3SAU - chains A and B of the 3 polymer chains in the assembly; structure by X-ray diffraction, 1.65 A resolution.

# Chain A
Molecule: DNA glycosylase
Organism: Geobacillus stearothermophilus
Notes: EC 4.2.99.18
UniProt: P84131 (P84131_GEOSE); residue numbers follow UniProt; this construct covers 2-274
Chain sequence (273 residues; numbered 2 to 274; the number before each row is that of its first residue):
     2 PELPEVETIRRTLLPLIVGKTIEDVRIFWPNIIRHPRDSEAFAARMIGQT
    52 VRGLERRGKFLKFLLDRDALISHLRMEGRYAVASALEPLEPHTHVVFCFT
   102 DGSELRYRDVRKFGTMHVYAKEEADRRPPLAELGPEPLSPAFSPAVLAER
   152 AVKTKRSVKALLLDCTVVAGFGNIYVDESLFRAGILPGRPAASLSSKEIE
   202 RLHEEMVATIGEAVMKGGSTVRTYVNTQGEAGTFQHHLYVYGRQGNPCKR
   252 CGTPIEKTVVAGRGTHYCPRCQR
Disordered / not traced: 217-238
Construct notes: conflict Glu3 (Gln in P84131); engineered mutation Cys166 (Gln in P84131)
Ion coordination: Zn2+: Cys249, Cys252, Cys269, Cys272

# Chain B
Molecule: 16-nt DNA strand
Sequence (16 nucleotides; numbered 1 to 16; the number before each row is that of its first residue):
     1 AGGTAGACCAGGACGC
Disordered / not traced: 1, 14-16

# Chain A / chain B interface
Pairs across the interface (14):
  Trp30(A) with DA10(B), hydrogen bond to the phosphate
  Asn32(A) with DA10(B), hydrogen bond to the phosphate
  Val111(A) with DG11(B), sugar contact; DG12(B), sugar contact
  Arg112(A) with DA10(B), base contact; DG11(B), base contact
  Lys113(A) with DA10(B), sugar contact; DG11(B), salt bridge to the phosphate
  Phe114(A) with DC9(B), base contact; DA10(B), base contact
  Thr155(A) with DT4(B), hydrogen bond to the phosphate
  Lys156(A) with DT4(B), hydrogen bond to the phosphate
  Arg157(A) with DT4(B), salt bridge to the phosphate; DA5(B), phosphate contact
Other interface residues (no listed pair), chain A (11 interface residues in all): His93, Lys154

# In short
11 residues of chain A and 6 residues of chain B are in contact, with 4 hydrogen bonds and 2 salt bridges.
Among the polar pairs are Trp30(A)-DA10(B), Asn32(A)-DA10(B) and Thr155(A)-DT4(B). Cys249(A), Cys252(A),
Cys269(A) and Cys272(A) coordinate Zn2+.
Here chain A is DNA glycosylase (Geobacillus stearothermophilus) and chain B is a 16-nt DNA strand. Entry 3SAU
(MUTM Interrogation complex 6) was determined by X-ray diffraction, deposited together with 3SAR, 3SAS, 3SAT,
3SAW and 3SBJ.
